Entry 4N4H (X-ray diffraction, 2.30 A resolution); this record covers chains A and B.

Chain A:
Molecule: Zinc finger MYND domain-containing protein 11
Organism: Mus musculus
Reference sequence: Q8R5C8 (ZMY11_MOUSE); residue numbers follow UniProt; this construct covers 154-371
Chain sequence (252 residues; row label = number of the first residue in the row):
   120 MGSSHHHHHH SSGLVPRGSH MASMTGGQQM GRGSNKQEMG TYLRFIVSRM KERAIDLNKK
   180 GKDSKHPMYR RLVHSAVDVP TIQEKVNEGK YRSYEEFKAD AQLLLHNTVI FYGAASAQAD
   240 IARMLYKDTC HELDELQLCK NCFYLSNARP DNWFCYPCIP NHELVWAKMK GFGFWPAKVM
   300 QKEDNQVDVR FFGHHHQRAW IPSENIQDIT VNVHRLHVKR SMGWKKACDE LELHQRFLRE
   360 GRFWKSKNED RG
Disordered / not traced: 120-155, 177-197, 365-371
Sequence notes: expression tag (120-153); engineered mutation Ala234 (Asp in Q8R5C8), Ala236 (Glu in Q8R5C8)
Bound ions: Zn2+: Cys258, Cys261, Cys277, His281
Swiss-Prot annotation at these positions:
  - region: Phe291 to Phe310 (Aromatic cage required for H3.3K36me3-specific binding)
  - binding site (Zn(2+)): Cys258, Cys261, Cys277, His281
  - cross-link: Lys366 (Glycyl lysine isopeptide (Lys-Gly) (interchain with G-Cter in SUMO2))
  - mutagenesis: Arg168 (R168A: Impaired H3.3K36me3 binding), Glu251 (E251A: Impaired H3.3K36me3 binding), Asn266 (N266A: Impaired H3.3K36me3 binding), Phe291 (F291A: Abolished H3.3K36me3 binding), Trp294 (W294A: Abolished H3.3K36me3 binding), Asp307 (D307A: Impaired H3.3K36me3 binding), Phe310 (F310A: Abolished H3.3K36me3 binding)
What the authors report for this chain:
  - mutagenesis - W294A: decreased growth

Chain B:
Molecule: Peptide from Histone H3.1
Reference sequence: P68431 (H31_HUMAN); residues 21-42 here correspond to UniProt positions 22-43 (UniProt number = residue number + 1)
Chain sequence (22 residues; row label = number of the first residue in the row):
    21 ATKAARKSAP ATGGVKKPHR YR
Disordered / not traced: 21-28, 40-42
Modified / non-standard residues: Lys36 (n-trimethyllysine; M3L)
Swiss-Prot annotation at these positions:
  - modified residue: Lys23 (N6-(2-hydroxyisobutyryl)lysine), Arg26 (Citrulline), Lys27 (N6,N6,N6-trimethyllysine), Ser28 (ADP-ribosylserine), Lys36 (N6,N6,N6-trimethyllysine), Lys37 (N6-methyllysine), Tyr41 (Phosphotyrosine)

Interface between chain A and chain B:
Pairs across the interface (26; chain A residue first):
  His250(A) with Pro30(B)
  Glu254(A) with Thr32(B), hydrogen bond
  Ser265(A) with Ala31(B); Thr32(B)
  Asn266(A) with Ala31(B)
  Arg268(A) with Ala31(B), hydrogen bond (side chain-backbone)
  Met288(A) with Lys36(B)
  Lys289(A) with His39(B)
  Gly290(A) with His39(B)
  Phe291(A) with Lys36(B); Lys37(B); His39(B)
  Trp294(A) with Lys36(B)
  Arg309(A) with Ala31(B), hydrogen bond (side chain-backbone); Thr32(B), hydrogen bond (side chain-backbone); Gly33(B)
  Phe310(A) with Lys36(B)
  His315(A) with Gly33(B)
  Gln316(A) with Gly34(B); Val35(B); Lys36(B)
  Arg317(A) with Thr32(B), hydrogen bond (side chain-backbone); Gly33(B); Gly34(B), hydrogen bond (backbone-backbone); Val35(B); Lys36(B), hydrogen bond (backbone-backbone)
Interface residues without a listed pair, chain A (18 interface residues in all): Glu251, Phe262, Ala318
Interface residues without a listed pair, chain B (10 interface residues in all): Pro38

In short:
The interface between chain A and chain B involves 18 residues on one side and 10 on the other; the contacts
include 7 hydrogen bonds. Polar pairs include Glu254(A)-Thr32(B), Arg268(A)-Ala31(B) and Arg309(A)-Ala31(B).
From UniProt: 4 Zn2+-binding residues and 7 mutagenesis sites on chain A. The paper reports that W294A of
chain A reduces growth.
Here chain A is Zinc finger MYND domain-containing protein 11 (Mus musculus) and chain B is Peptide from
Histone H3.1. Entry 4N4H (Crystal structure of the Bromo-PWWP of the mouse zinc finger MYND-type containing 11
isoform alpha in ...) was determined by X-ray diffraction together with 4N4G and 4N4I from the same study.
